PDB entry 4GKR | X-ray diffraction, 2.69 A resolution | chain A

[Chain A]
Molecule: Neck and C-terminal motor domain of Kar3
Organism: Candida glabrata
UniProt: Q6FVW6 (Q6FVW6_CANGA); residue numbers follow UniProt; this construct covers 324-692
Chain sequence (371 residues; numbered 322 to 692; the number before each row is that of its first residue):
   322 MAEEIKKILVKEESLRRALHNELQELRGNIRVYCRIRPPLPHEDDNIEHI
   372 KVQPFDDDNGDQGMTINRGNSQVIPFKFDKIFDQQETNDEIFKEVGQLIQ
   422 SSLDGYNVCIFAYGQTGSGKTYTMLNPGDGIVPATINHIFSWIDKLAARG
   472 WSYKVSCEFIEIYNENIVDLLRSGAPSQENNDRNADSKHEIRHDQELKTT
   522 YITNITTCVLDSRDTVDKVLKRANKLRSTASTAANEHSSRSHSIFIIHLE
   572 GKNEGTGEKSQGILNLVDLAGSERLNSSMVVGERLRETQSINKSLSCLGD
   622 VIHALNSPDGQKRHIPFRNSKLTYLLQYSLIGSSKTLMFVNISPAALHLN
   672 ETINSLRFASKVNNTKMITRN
Unresolved in the structure: 322-349, 494-508, 545-551, 597-610, 629-632, 686-692
Differences from the reference sequence: expression tag (322-323)
Bound ions: Mg2+: Thr-442 (together with ADP)
Ligand contacts: ADP (adenosine-5'-diphosphate): Arg-356, Arg-358, Pro-359, Leu-361, Gln-436, Thr-437, Gly-438, Ser-439, Gly-440, Lys-441, Thr-442, Tyr-443

[Summary]
Chain A binds ADP.
Chain A is Neck and C-terminal motor domain of Kar3 (Candida glabrata); the structure, Structure of the
C-terminal motor domain of Kar3 from Candida glabrata, was determined by X-ray diffraction together with 4GKP
and 4GKQ from the same study.
